PDB entry 6UE9 | electron microscopy, 2.90 A resolution | chains C and G of the 10 polymer chains in the assembly

[Chain C]
Molecule: Polymeric immunoglobulin receptor
Source organism: Homo sapiens
Reference sequence: P01833 (PIGR_HUMAN); residues 1-585 here correspond to UniProt positions 19-603 (UniProt number = residue number + 18)
Sequence (591 residues; each row starts with the number of its first residue):
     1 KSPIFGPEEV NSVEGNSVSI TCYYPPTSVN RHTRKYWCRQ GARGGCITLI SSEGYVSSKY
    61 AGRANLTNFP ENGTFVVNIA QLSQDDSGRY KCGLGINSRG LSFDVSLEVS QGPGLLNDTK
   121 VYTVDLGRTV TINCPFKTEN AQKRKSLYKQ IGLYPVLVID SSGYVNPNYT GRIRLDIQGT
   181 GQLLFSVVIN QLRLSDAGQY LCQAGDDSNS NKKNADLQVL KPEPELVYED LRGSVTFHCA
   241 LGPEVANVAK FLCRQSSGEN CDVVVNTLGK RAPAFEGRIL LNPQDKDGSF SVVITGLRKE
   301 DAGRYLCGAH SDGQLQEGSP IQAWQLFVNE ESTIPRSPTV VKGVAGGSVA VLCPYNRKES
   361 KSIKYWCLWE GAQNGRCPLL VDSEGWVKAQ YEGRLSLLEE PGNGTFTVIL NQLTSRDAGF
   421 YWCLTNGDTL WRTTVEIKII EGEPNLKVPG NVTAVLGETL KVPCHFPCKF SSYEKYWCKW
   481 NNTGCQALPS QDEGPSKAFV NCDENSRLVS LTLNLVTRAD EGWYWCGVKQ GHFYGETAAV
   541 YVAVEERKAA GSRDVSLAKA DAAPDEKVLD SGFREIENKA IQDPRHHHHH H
Disordered / not traced: 1, 490-498, 548-591
Differences from the reference sequence: expression tag (586-591)
Cystine bridges: Cys22-Cys92, Cys134-Cys202, Cys239-Cys307, Cys253-Cys261, Cys367-Cys377, Cys464-Cys526, Cys478-Cys485
Glycans and other covalent adducts: N-acetylglucosamine (NAG) linked to Asn65, Asn72, Asn403, Asn451

[Chain G]
Molecule: Immunoglobulin heavy constant alpha 2
Source organism: Homo sapiens
Reference sequence: P01877 (IGHA2_HUMAN); residues 242-472 here correspond to UniProt positions 110-340 (UniProt number = residue number - 132)
Sequence (245 residues; numbered 228 to 472; the number before each row is that of its first residue):
   228 DYKDDDDKLV PRGSCHPRLS LHRPALEDLL LGSEANLTCT LTGLRDASGA TFTWTPSSGK
   288 SAVQGPPERD LCGCYSVSSV LPGCAQPWNH GETFTCTAAH PELKTPLTAN ITKSGNTFRP
   348 EVHLLPPPSE ELALNELVTL TCLARGFSPK DVLVRWLQGS QELPREKYLT WASRQEPSQG
   408 TTTYAVTSIL RVAAEDWKKG ETFSCMVGHE ALPLAFTQKT IDRLAGKPTH INVSVVMAEA
   468 DGTCY
Disordered / not traced: 228-241
Differences from the reference sequence: expression tag (228-241); conflict Leu451 (Met319 in P01877)
Cystine bridges: Cys266-Cys323, Cys369-Cys432
Glycans and other covalent adducts: N-acetylglucosamine (NAG) linked to Asn337

[Chain C / chain G interface]
Contacting residue pairs (10; chain C residue first):
  Ser98(C) - Asp468(G)
  Ser98(C) - Gly469(G)
  Ser98(C) - Thr470(G)
  Arg99(C) - Asp468(G)  salt bridge
  Arg99(C) - Thr470(G)  hydrogen bond
  Gly100(C) - Thr470(G)
  Gly100(C) - Cys471(G)
  Gly100(C) - Tyr472(G)
  Leu101(C) - Tyr472(G)  hydrophobic
  Glu331(C) - Tyr472(G)
Interface residues without a listed pair, chain C (7 interface residues in all): Ser2, Pro3

[Summary]
7 residues of chain C face 5 of chain G across their interface; the contacts include 1 hydrogen bond and 1
salt bridge. Polar pairs include Arg99(C)-Asp468(G) and Arg99(C)-Thr470(G). N-acetylglucosamine is covalently
linked to Asn65(C), Asn72(C), Asn403(C) and Asn451(C). N-acetylglucosamine is covalently linked to Asn337(G).
Here chain C is Polymeric immunoglobulin receptor and chain G is Immunoglobulin heavy constant alpha 2, both
from Homo sapiens. Entry 6UE9 (Structure of tetrameric sIgA complex (Class 2)) was determined by electron
microscopy, deposited together with 6UE7, 6UE8 and 6UEA.
